Entry 1USY (X-ray diffraction, 2.52 A resolution); this record covers chains C and D of the 8 polymer chains in the assembly.

Chain C:
Name: ATP phosphoribosyltransferase regulatory subunit
From: Thermotoga maritima
Reference sequence: Q9X0D3 (HISZ_THEMA); residue numbers follow UniProt; this construct covers 1-275
Chain sequence (275 residues; each row starts with the number of its first residue):
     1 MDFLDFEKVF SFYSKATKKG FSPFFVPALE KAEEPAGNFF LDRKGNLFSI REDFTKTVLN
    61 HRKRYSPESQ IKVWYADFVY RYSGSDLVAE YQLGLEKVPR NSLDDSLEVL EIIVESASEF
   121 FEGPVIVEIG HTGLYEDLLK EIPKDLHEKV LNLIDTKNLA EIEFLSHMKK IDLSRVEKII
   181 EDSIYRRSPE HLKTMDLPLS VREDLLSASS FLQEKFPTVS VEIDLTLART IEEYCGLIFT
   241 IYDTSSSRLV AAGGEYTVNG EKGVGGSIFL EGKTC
Sequence notes: conflict Glu68 (Asp in Q9X0D3), Leu134 (Val in Q9X0D3)
Ligand contacts:
  - histidine (HIS), molecule 1: Asn152, Leu153, Asn158, Glu161
  - histidine (HIS), molecule 2: Lys157, Leu159, Glu181, Ile184, Tyr185

Chain D:
Name: ATP phosphoribosyltransferase regulatory subunit
From: Thermotoga maritima
Reference sequence: Q9X0D3 (HISZ_THEMA); residue numbers follow UniProt; this construct covers 1-275
Chain sequence (275 residues; numbered 1 to 275; the number before each row is that of its first residue):
     1 MDFLDFEKVF SFYSKATKKG FSPFFVPALE KAEEPAGNFF LDRKGNLFSI REDFTKTVLN
    61 HRKRYSPDSQ IKVWYADFVY RYSGSDLVAE YQLGLEKVPR NSLDDSLEVL EIIVESASEF
   121 FEGPVIVEIG HTGVYEDLLK EIPKDLHEKV LNLIDTKNLA EIEFLSHMKK IDLSRVEKII
   181 EDSIYRRSPE HLKTMDLPLS VREDLLSASS FLQEKFPTVS VEIDLTLART IEEYCGLIFT
   241 IYDTSSSRLV AAGGEYTVNG EKGVGGSIFL EGKTC
Disordered / not traced: 1
Ligand contacts: histidine (HIS): Leu159, Glu181, Ile184, Tyr185

How chain C and chain D interact:
Residue-residue contacts (75):
  Met1(C) with Phe24(D); His61(D); Arg62(D); Tyr65(D); Ile71(D), hydrophobic
  Asp2(C) with Pro23(D); Phe24(D); Phe25(D), hydrogen bond (backbone-backbone); Val26(D); His61(D), salt bridge; Tyr65(D), hydrogen bond (backbone-side chain)
  Phe3(C) with Pro23(D)
  Leu4(C) with Pro23(D); Phe25(D), hydrophobic
  Phe6(C) with Phe10(D), hydrophobic; Tyr13(D), hydrophobic; Phe25(D), hydrophobic; Trp74(D), hydrophobic
  Glu7(C) with Tyr13(D)
  Phe10(C) with Phe10(D), hydrophobic
  Tyr13(C) with Glu7(D); Phe10(D), hydrophobic
  Ser22(C) with Leu4(D)
  Pro23(C) with Phe3(D); Leu4(D), hydrophobic
  Phe24(C) with Phe3(D), hydrophobic
  Phe25(C) with Phe3(D); Phe6(D), hydrophobic; Phe78(D)
  Val26(C) with Phe3(D), hydrophobic; Phe78(D)
  Pro27(C) with Phe78(D); Tyr80(D); Ala89(D), hydrophobic
  Ala28(C) with Tyr80(D), hydrogen bond (backbone-side chain)
  Leu29(C) with Leu29(D), hydrophobic; Ile50(D), hydrophobic
  Gly37(C) with Arg43(D)
  Asn38(C) with Lys44(D)
  Phe39(C) with Asp42(D); Arg43(D)
  Phe40(C) with Leu29(D), hydrophobic; Leu41(D); Asp42(D); Phe48(D), hydrophobic
  Leu41(C) with Phe40(D); Leu41(D), hydrogen bond (backbone-backbone)
  Asp42(C) with Phe39(D); Tyr82(D), hydrogen bond
  Arg43(C) with Gly37(D), hydrogen bond (side chain-backbone); Phe39(D)
  Lys44(C) with Asn38(D); Tyr82(D); Ser85(D)
  Asn46(C) with Tyr82(D); Ser85(D)
  Phe48(C) with Phe40(D), hydrophobic; Leu87(D), hydrophobic
  Ile50(C) with Leu29(D), hydrophobic
  Arg62(C) with Asp2(D); Phe3(D)
  Trp74(C) with Phe10(D), hydrophobic
  Phe78(C) with Phe25(D); Val26(D); Pro27(D)
  Tyr80(C) with Pro27(D); Ala28(D), hydrogen bond (side chain-backbone)
  Tyr82(C) with Asp42(D), hydrogen bond; Lys44(D)
  Gly84(C) with Lys44(D)
  Ser85(C) with Asn46(D)
  Leu87(C) with Phe48(D), hydrophobic
  Ala89(C) with Pro27(D), hydrophobic
  Tyr91(C) with Phe25(D), hydrophobic
  Thr274(C) with Pro27(D)
Other interface residues (no listed pair), chain C (41 interface residues in all): Val9, Asp77, Lys273
Other interface residues (no listed pair), chain D (41 interface residues in all): Val9, Ser22, Asp77, Gly84, Tyr91

Overview:
The chain C/chain D interface involves 41 residues from each chain; the contacts include 8 hydrogen bonds and
1 salt bridge. Among the polar pairs are Asp2(C)-His61(D), Asp2(C)-Tyr65(D) and Ala28(C)-Tyr80(D). Ligands of
chain C: histidine. Chain D binds histidine.
Here chain C is ATP phosphoribosyltransferase regulatory subunit and chain D is ATP phosphoribosyltransferase
regulatory subunit, both from Thermotoga maritima. Entry 1USY (ATP phosphoribosyl transferase (HisG:HisZ)
complex from Thermotoga maritima) was determined by X-ray diffraction.
